7VLY - chains Y and Z of the 9 polymer chains in the assembly; structure by electron microscopy, 2.45 A resolution.

Chain Y:
Name: Mannose/fructose/sorbose family PTS transporter subunit IIC
Organism: Listeria monocytogenes
UniProtKB: S5LAD9 (S5LAD9_LISMN); residues 1-268 here = UniProt positions 1-268
Chain sequence (268 residues; numbered 1 to 268; the number before each row is that of its first residue):
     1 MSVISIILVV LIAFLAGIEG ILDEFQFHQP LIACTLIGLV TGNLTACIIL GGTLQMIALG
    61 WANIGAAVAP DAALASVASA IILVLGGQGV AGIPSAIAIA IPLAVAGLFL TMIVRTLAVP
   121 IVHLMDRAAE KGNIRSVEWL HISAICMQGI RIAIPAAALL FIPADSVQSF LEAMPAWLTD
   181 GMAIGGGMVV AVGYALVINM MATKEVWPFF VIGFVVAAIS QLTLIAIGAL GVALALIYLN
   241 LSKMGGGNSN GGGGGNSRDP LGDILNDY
Disordered / not traced: 248-268
Residues lining bound ligands: alpha-D-mannopyranose (MAN): Asn63, Ile64, Gly65, Arg115

Chain Z:
Name: PTS mannose family transporter subunit IID
Organism: Listeria monocytogenes
UniProtKB: A0A1E8EBU8 (A0A1E8EBU8_LISMN); residue numbers follow UniProt; this construct covers 1-303
Chain sequence (303 residues; row label = number of the first residue in the row):
     1 MAEKIELSKR DRLRVAWRST FIQGSWNYER MQNGGWAFSM IPAIKKLYKT KEDRSSALKR
    61 HLEFFNTHPY IASPILGVTL ALEEERANGA EVDDVAIQGV KVGMMGPLAG VGDPVFWFTI
   121 RPMLGALGAS LALSGNILGP ILFFVAWNVI RWGFMWYTQE FGYKAGSKIT DDLSGGLLQD
   181 ITKGASILGM FVLAALVQRW VNIQFAPIIS KVKLDEGAYI DWSHLPQGAQ GIKTALQQQQ
   241 AGLALSEIKV TTLQNNLDNL IPGLAAVALT FLCMWLLKKK ISPIIIILGL FVVGIVGHLI
   301 GLL
Disordered / not traced: 1-6
Construct notes: conflict Gln237 (Glu in A0A1E8EBU8)
Residues lining bound ligands: alpha-D-mannopyranose (MAN): Gln23, Trp26, Met31, Gln32, Asn66, Thr67, His68, Pro69, Ala109, Asp113, Trp117

How chain Y and chain Z interact:
Residue-residue contacts - 190 pairs, chain Y then chain Z:
  Ile21(Y) - Gln23(Z)
  Ile21(Y) - Trp26(Z)  hydrophobic
  Leu22(Y) - Phe21(Z)  hydrophobic
  Leu22(Y) - Gln23(Z)  hydrogen bond (backbone-side chain)
  Leu22(Y) - Gly24(Z)
  Asp23(Y) - Tyr70(Z)  hydrogen bond (backbone-side chain)
  Asp23(Y) - Trp117(Z)
  Asp23(Y) - Arg121(Z)  salt bridge
  Glu24(Y) - Ser19(Z)
  Glu24(Y) - Thr20(Z)
  Glu24(Y) - Tyr70(Z)  hydrogen bond (backbone-side chain)
  Glu24(Y) - Trp147(Z)  hydrogen bond (backbone-side chain)
  Glu24(Y) - Asn148(Z)
  Glu24(Y) - Arg151(Z)  salt bridge
  Glu24(Y) - Met155(Z)
  Phe25(Y) - Phe144(Z)
  Phe25(Y) - Asn148(Z)
  Phe25(Y) - Arg151(Z)
  Gln26(Y) - Tyr70(Z)
  Gln26(Y) - Arg121(Z)  hydrogen bond
  Gln26(Y) - Trp147(Z)
  Phe27(Y) - Phe144(Z)  hydrophobic
  Leu31(Y) - Gly125(Z)
  Leu31(Y) - Gly128(Z)
  Leu31(Y) - Ala129(Z)
  Leu31(Y) - Ala132(Z)  hydrophobic
  Leu31(Y) - Pro140(Z)
  Ile32(Y) - Phe143(Z)  hydrophobic
  Thr35(Y) - Pro140(Z)
  Thr45(Y) - Gly135(Z)
  Ile48(Y) - Ala132(Z)
  Ile48(Y) - Gly135(Z)
  Ile48(Y) - Asn136(Z)
  Ile48(Y) - Ile137(Z)  hydrophobic
  Ile49(Y) - Ala132(Z)
  Ile49(Y) - Leu133(Z)
  Ile49(Y) - Ser134(Z)
  Ile49(Y) - Gly135(Z)
  Gly52(Y) - Ala129(Z)
  Gly52(Y) - Ala132(Z)
  Thr53(Y) - Leu133(Z)
  Gln55(Y) - Gly125(Z)
  Met56(Y) - Ala126(Z)  hydrophobic
  Met56(Y) - Ala129(Z)  hydrophobic
  Leu59(Y) - Pro122(Z)
  Trp61(Y) - Arg121(Z)  hydrogen bond (backbone-side chain)
  Ala62(Y) - Trp117(Z)  hydrophobic
  Ala62(Y) - Phe118(Z)  hydrophobic
  Ala62(Y) - Arg121(Z)
  Asn63(Y) - Trp117(Z)
  Ile64(Y) - Asp113(Z)
  Ile64(Y) - Trp117(Z)
  Ile64(Y) - Phe118(Z)  hydrophobic
  Gly65(Y) - Trp26(Z)
  Ala66(Y) - Trp26(Z)  hydrophobic
  Ala66(Y) - Tyr28(Z)
  Val68(Y) - Tyr28(Z)
  Phe109(Y) - Phe291(Z)  hydrophobic
  Met112(Y) - Tyr28(Z)
  Met112(Y) - Ile284(Z)  hydrophobic
  Met112(Y) - Leu288(Z)  hydrophobic
  Arg115(Y) - Trp26(Z)
  Arg115(Y) - Asn27(Z)
  Arg115(Y) - Tyr28(Z)
  Thr116(Y) - Tyr28(Z)
  Thr116(Y) - Ile284(Z)
  Ala118(Y) - Ser25(Z)
  Ala118(Y) - Asn27(Z)
  Val119(Y) - Asn27(Z)
  Val119(Y) - Tyr28(Z)
  Val119(Y) - Glu29(Z)
  Val122(Y) - Asn27(Z)
  Val122(Y) - Asn33(Z)
  His123(Y) - Glu29(Z)  salt bridge
  Met125(Y) - Gly34(Z)
  Met125(Y) - Leu62(Z)  hydrophobic
  Asp126(Y) - Arg30(Z)  salt bridge
  Asp126(Y) - Leu62(Z)
  Ala129(Y) - Ser55(Z)  hydrogen bond (backbone-side chain)
  Ala129(Y) - Leu58(Z)  hydrophobic
  Ala129(Y) - Leu62(Z)  hydrophobic
  Glu130(Y) - Lys59(Z)
  Gly132(Y) - Ser55(Z)
  Ile134(Y) - Ile41(Z)  hydrophobic
  Ile134(Y) - Leu58(Z)  hydrophobic
  Glu138(Y) - Arg18(Z)  salt bridge
  Glu138(Y) - Phe38(Z)
  Glu138(Y) - Ile41(Z)
  His141(Y) - Phe21(Z)  hydrogen bond (side chain-backbone)
  His141(Y) - Gly24(Z)
  His141(Y) - Ser25(Z)  hydrogen bond
  His141(Y) - Gly34(Z)
  His141(Y) - Gly35(Z)
  His141(Y) - Phe38(Z)
  Ala144(Y) - Gly24(Z)
  Ala144(Y) - Ser25(Z)
  Ile145(Y) - Gly24(Z)
  Trp177(Y) - His298(Z)
  Trp177(Y) - Leu299(Z)  hydrophobic
  Leu178(Y) - Ile295(Z)  hydrophobic
  Asp180(Y) - His298(Z)  salt bridge
  Gly181(Y) - Ile295(Z)
  Met182(Y) - Phe291(Z)  hydrophobic
  Met182(Y) - Ile295(Z)  hydrophobic
  Ile184(Y) - Gly294(Z)
  Ile184(Y) - His298(Z)
  Ile184(Y) - Leu303(Z)
  Gly185(Y) - Phe291(Z)
  Gly186(Y) - Phe291(Z)
  Gly187(Y) - Trp200(Z)
  Gly187(Y) - Val201(Z)
  Gly187(Y) - Asn202(Z)  hydrogen bond (backbone-backbone)
  Met188(Y) - Asn202(Z)
  Met188(Y) - Ile203(Z)  hydrophobic
  Met188(Y) - Leu269(Z)  hydrophobic
  Met188(Y) - Leu290(Z)
  Val189(Y) - Ile287(Z)  hydrophobic
  Val189(Y) - Phe291(Z)  hydrophobic
  Val190(Y) - Val201(Z)  hydrophobic
  Ala191(Y) - Val201(Z)  hydrophobic
  Ala191(Y) - Leu269(Z)  hydrophobic
  Val192(Y) - Cys273(Z)  hydrophobic
  Val192(Y) - Ile286(Z)  hydrophobic
  Val192(Y) - Leu290(Z)  hydrophobic
  Tyr194(Y) - Leu193(Z)  hydrophobic
  Tyr194(Y) - Leu196(Z)
  Tyr194(Y) - Val197(Z)  hydrophobic
  Tyr194(Y) - Trp200(Z)
  Tyr194(Y) - Val201(Z)  hydrophobic
  Ala195(Y) - Thr270(Z)
  Ala195(Y) - Cys273(Z)  hydrophobic
  Ala195(Y) - Met274(Z)  hydrophobic
  Ala195(Y) - Leu277(Z)  hydrophobic
  Leu196(Y) - Leu277(Z)  hydrophobic
  Val197(Y) - Leu193(Z)  hydrophobic
  Ile198(Y) - Met190(Z)  hydrophobic
  Ile198(Y) - Leu193(Z)  hydrophobic
  Ile198(Y) - Met274(Z)  hydrophobic
  Asn199(Y) - Met274(Z)  hydrogen bond (side chain-backbone)
  Asn199(Y) - Leu277(Z)
  Asn199(Y) - Lys278(Z)
  Met201(Y) - Ser186(Z)
  Met201(Y) - Gly189(Z)
  Met201(Y) - Met190(Z)
  Met201(Y) - Leu193(Z)  hydrophobic
  Glu205(Y) - Lys183(Z)  salt bridge
  Val206(Y) - Ser186(Z)
  Val206(Y) - Ile187(Z)  hydrophobic
  Val206(Y) - Met190(Z)  hydrophobic
  Trp207(Y) - Met190(Z)  hydrophobic
  Trp207(Y) - Phe271(Z)  hydrophobic
  Trp207(Y) - Met274(Z)  hydrophobic
  Phe209(Y) - Ile187(Z)  hydrophobic
  Phe209(Y) - Phe191(Z)
  Phe210(Y) - Met190(Z)
  Phe210(Y) - Ala194(Z)
  Ile212(Y) - Phe191(Z)  hydrophobic
  Gly213(Y) - Phe191(Z)
  Gly213(Y) - Ala194(Z)
  Phe214(Y) - Ala194(Z)
  Phe214(Y) - Gln198(Z)
  Phe214(Y) - Ile261(Z)  hydrophobic
  Phe214(Y) - Pro262(Z)
  Phe214(Y) - Gly263(Z)
  Phe214(Y) - Val267(Z)  hydrophobic
  Ala217(Y) - Ala195(Z)  hydrophobic
  Ala217(Y) - Gln198(Z)
  Ala217(Y) - Arg199(Z)  hydrogen bond (backbone-side chain)
  Ala218(Y) - Gln198(Z)
  Ile219(Y) - Arg199(Z)  hydrogen bond (backbone-side chain)
  Ser220(Y) - Arg199(Z)
  Leu222(Y) - Arg199(Z)  hydrogen bond (backbone-side chain)
  Thr223(Y) - Arg199(Z)
  Leu224(Y) - Arg199(Z)
  Leu224(Y) - Trp200(Z)  hydrophobic
  Ile227(Y) - Phe191(Z)
  Ile227(Y) - Ala195(Z)  hydrophobic
  Ile227(Y) - Arg199(Z)
  Gly228(Y) - Leu188(Z)
  Leu230(Y) - Phe191(Z)  hydrophobic
  Gly231(Y) - Leu188(Z)
  Gly231(Y) - Phe191(Z)
  Val232(Y) - Leu188(Z)
  Leu234(Y) - Phe191(Z)  hydrophobic
  Ala235(Y) - Gly184(Z)
  Ala235(Y) - Ile187(Z)  hydrophobic
  Tyr238(Y) - Ile187(Z)  hydrophobic
  Leu239(Y) - Asp180(Z)
  Leu239(Y) - Lys183(Z)
  Lys243(Y) - Asp180(Z)  salt bridge
Also at the interface, not in a pair above, chain Y (95 interface residues in all): His28, Gln29, Gly60, Ile113, Ala202, Val216
Also at the interface, not in a pair above, chain Z (95 interface residues in all): Met31, Lys45, Asn66, Pro69, Ala185, Val192, Leu264, Pro283, Val293

In short:
Chain Y and chain Z each contribute 95 residues to their interface, with 14 hydrogen bonds and 8 salt bridges.
Polar pairs include Asp23(Y)-Arg121(Z), Glu24(Y)-Arg151(Z) and His123(Y)-Glu29(Z). Alpha-D-mannopyranose is
bound between chain Y and chain Z.
Chain Y is Mannose/fructose/sorbose family PTS transporter subunit IIC and chain Z is PTS mannose family
transporter subunit IID, both from Listeria monocytogenes; the structure, Cryo-EM structure of Listeria
monocytogenes man-PTS complexed with pediocin PA-1, was determined by electron microscopy, deposited together
with 7VLX.
